7LIC - chains A and B of the 4 polymer chains in the assembly; structure by electron microscopy, 3.30 A resolution.

[Chain A (and B)]
Molecule: MhOR5
From: Machilis hrabei
Notes: chain B of this document is another copy of the same molecule, construct and numbering; everything in this record applies to it too
Amino-acid sequence (478 residues; row label = number of the first residue in the row; numbers below 1 keep their minus sign (Gly-3 is residue -3)):
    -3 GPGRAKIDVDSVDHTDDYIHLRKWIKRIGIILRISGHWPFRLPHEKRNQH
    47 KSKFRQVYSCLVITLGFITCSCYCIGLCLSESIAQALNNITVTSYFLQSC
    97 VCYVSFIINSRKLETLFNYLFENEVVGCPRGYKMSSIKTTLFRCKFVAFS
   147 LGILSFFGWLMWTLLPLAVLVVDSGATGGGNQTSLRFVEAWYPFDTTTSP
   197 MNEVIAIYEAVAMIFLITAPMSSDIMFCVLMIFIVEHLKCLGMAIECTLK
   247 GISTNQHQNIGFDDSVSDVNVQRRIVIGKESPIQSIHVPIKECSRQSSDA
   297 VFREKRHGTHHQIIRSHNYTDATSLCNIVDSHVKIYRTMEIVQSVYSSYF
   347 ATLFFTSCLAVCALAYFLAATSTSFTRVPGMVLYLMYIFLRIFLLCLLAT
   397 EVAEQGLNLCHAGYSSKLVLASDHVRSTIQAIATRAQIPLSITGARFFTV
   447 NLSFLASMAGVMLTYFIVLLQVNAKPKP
Unresolved in the structure: -3 to 11, 168-177, 248-316, 369-370, 470-474
From the paper describing this entry:
  - conformationally variable residues (helix shift): Val468
  - mutagenesis - Q467A, Q467R: decreased signaling
  - mutagenesis - Q467N: unchanged signaling
  - self-association interface (contacts with another copy of this molecule); pairs are residue here / residue on that copy: Val468-Val468 (hydrophobic contact)
  - contacts within the chain: Tyr362-Leu465 (hydrophobic contact)
  - mutagenesis - V468A, V468Q: unchanged signaling in response to odorant
  - mutagenesis - V88A, Y91A, F92A, S151A, G154A, W158A, M209A, I213A, Y362A, Y380A, Y383A, L465A: decreased signaling in response to eugenol
  - mutagenesis - T87A, Y362F, L379A: unchanged signaling in response to eugenol

[Chain A / chain B interface]
Pairs across the interface - 31 pairs, chain A then chain B:
  Phe389(A) with Phe443(B), hydrophobic
  Glu397(A) with Arg442(B), salt bridge
  Cys406(A) with Arg431(B); Ile434(B), hydrophobic
  His407(A) with Tyr332(B); Arg431(B); Ile434(B)
  Ala408(A) with Arg431(B), hydrogen bond (backbone-side chain)
  Tyr410(A) with His328(B), hydrogen bond; Val329(B); Ile428(B); Arg431(B)
  Ser411(A) with Val325(B)
  Ser412(A) with Cys322(B); Asp326(B)
  Val415(A) with His420(B), hydrogen bond (backbone-side chain); Thr424(B)
  Arg422(A) with Ser423(B)
  Ile425(A) with Arg431(B)
  Gln426(A) with Thr430(B)
  Ala429(A) with Arg431(B)
  Gln433(A) with Thr430(B), hydrogen bond (side chain-backbone); Gln433(B)
  Leu448(A) with Arg442(B); Phe443(B), hydrophobic
  Ser449(A) with Phe443(B)
  Ile463(A) with Tyr461(B), hydrophobic
  Val464(A) with Leu465(B), hydrophobic
  Gln467(A) with Asn469(B)
  Val468(A) with Val468(B), hydrophobic; Asn469(B)
Other interface residues (no listed pair), chain A (23 interface residues in all): Leu393, Leu414, Ala452
Other interface residues (no listed pair), chain B (23 interface residues in all): Leu321, Gln426, Ala427

[Overview]
Chain A and chain B each contribute 23 residues to their interface, with 4 hydrogen bonds and 1 salt bridge.
Among the polar pairs are Glu397(A)-Arg442(B), Ala408(A)-Arg431(B) and Tyr410(A)-His328(B). From the paper:
V88A, Y91A and F92A of chain A, among others, reduce signaling in response to eugenol; conformational
variability at Val468(A); 20 substitutions were tested in all.
Chain A and chain B are both MhOR5 (Machilis hrabei); the structure, The structure of the insect olfactory
receptor OR5 from Machilis hrabei, was determined by electron microscopy, deposited together with 7LID and
7LIG.
